5URW - chains 1A and 1B of the 54 polymer chains in the assembly; structure by electron microscopy, 24.00 A resolution (very low resolution: no residue pairs are listed; an interface is given only as per-side residue counts).

Chain 1A:
Molecule: TssB
Source organism: Myxococcus xanthus (strain DK 1622)
Reference sequence: Q1D305 (Q1D305_MYXXD); residues 1-164 here = UniProt positions 1-164
Amino-acid sequence (164 residues; row label = number of the first residue in the row):
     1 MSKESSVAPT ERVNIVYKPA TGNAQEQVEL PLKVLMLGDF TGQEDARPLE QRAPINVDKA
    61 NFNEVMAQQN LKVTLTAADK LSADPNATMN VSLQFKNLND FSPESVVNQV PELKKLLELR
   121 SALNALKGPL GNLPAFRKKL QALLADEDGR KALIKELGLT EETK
Not modelled in the structure: 1-29

Chain 1B:
Molecule: TssC
Source organism: Myxococcus xanthus
Reference sequence: Q1D304 (Q1D304_MYXXD); residues 1-494 here = UniProt positions 1-494
Amino-acid sequence (494 residues; row label = number of the first residue in the row):
     1 MANETQTQKS TGVANDASLS LLDEILSEAK LKPKDEGYDV AKRGVQAFIT EMLAPNRSEE
    61 RVDKALVDAM IAEIDKRLSS QVNEILHAKE FQKLESSWRS LKFMVDRTDF RENTRVEMLN
   121 ASKEDLQKDF EDAPEVTKSG LYKLVYSNEY GVFGGKPYGI ISANYDFNVG PQDMELLRKC
   181 ASVAAMAHAP FIGNAAPEVF GEESFLKLPD LKDLKSLFEG PQYARWHSFR ESEDARYVGL
   241 ALPRFLLRLP YGEKTVPVKA FNFTEDVVGH HERYLWGHAS VALTSRVADS FAKFRWSPNI
   301 IGPQSGGAVE NLPLHQYEAM GEIQTKIPTE VMLTERREFE LSEEGFIGLV FRKDSDNAAF
   361 FSANSTQKPR FFGNTPEGKA AETNYRLGTQ LPYMFIMTRL AHYIKVLQRE QIGSWKEKSD
   421 LERELNHWLS QYISDMDDPA PAVRSRRPLR AARVVVEDVE GQPGWYRCSL QVRPHFKYMG
   481 ASFTLSLVGK LDKE
Not modelled in the structure: 1-62, 477-494

Chain 1A / chain 1B interface:
At this resolution (24 A) residue pairs are not listed: 15 residues of chain 1A and 17 of chain 1B lie at the interface.

In short:
The interface between chain 1A and chain 1B involves 15 residues on one side and 17 on the other.
Here chain 1A is TssB (Myxococcus xanthus (strain DK 1622)) and chain 1B is TssC (Myxococcus xanthus). Entry
5URW (Structure of the extended type VI secretion system sheath in Myxococcus xanthus) was determined by
electron microscopy, deposited together with 5URX.
